PDB entry 7TXJ | electron microscopy, 3.90 A resolution | chains 1 and A of the 4 polymer chains in the assembly

# Chain 1
Molecule: 12-nt DNA strand
Source organism: Acidianus filamentous virus 6
Sequence (12 nucleotides; each row starts with the number of its first residue):
     1 TATATATATA TA

# Chain A
Molecule: MCP1
Source organism: Acidianus filamentous virus 6
Reference sequence: A7WKI9 (A7WKI9_9VIRU); numbering as in UniProt (aligned over 1-165)
Chain sequence (165 residues; row label = number of the first residue in the row):
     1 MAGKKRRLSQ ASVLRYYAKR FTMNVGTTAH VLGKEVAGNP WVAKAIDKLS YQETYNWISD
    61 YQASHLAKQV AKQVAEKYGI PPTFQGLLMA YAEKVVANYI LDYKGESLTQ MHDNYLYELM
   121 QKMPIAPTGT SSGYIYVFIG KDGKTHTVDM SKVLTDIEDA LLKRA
Not modelled in the structure: 1-6, 125-130

# Interface between chain 1 and chain A
Pairs across the interface (11):
  DT5(1) with Tyr-115(A), sugar contact; Glu-118(A), sugar contact
  DA6(1) with Lys-94(A), salt bridge to the phosphate
  DT7(1) with Glu-93(A), phosphate contact; Asn-98(A), phosphate contact
  DA8(1) with Trp-57(A), base contact; Asp-60(A), phosphate contact
  DT9(1) with Tyr-16(A), hydrogen bond to the base; Trp-57(A), sugar contact; Asp-60(A), phosphate contact
  DA10(1) with Arg-20(A), hydrogen bond to the sugar
Other interface residues (no listed pair), chain 1 (8 interface residues in all): DT11, DA12
Other interface residues (no listed pair), chain A (16 interface residues in all): Thr-27, Glu-53, Asn-56, Tyr-61, Ser-64, Gly-86, Ala-97

# In short
8 residues of chain 1 and 16 residues of chain A are in contact, with 2 hydrogen bonds and 1 salt bridge.
Polar contacts include DT9(1)/Tyr-16(A), DA10(1)/Arg-20(A) and DA6(1)/Lys-94(A).
Here chain 1 is a 12-nt DNA strand and chain A is MCP1, both from Acidianus filamentous virus 6. Entry 7TXJ
(Cryo-EM of AFV6) was determined by electron microscopy.
